2XKQ - chains I and K of the 12 polymer chains in the assembly; structure by X-ray diffraction, 2.40 A resolution.

== Chain I (and K) ==
Protein: DNA protection during starvation protein
Source organism: Streptococcus suis
Notes: EC 1.16.-.-; chain K of this document is another copy of the same molecule, construct and numbering; everything in this record applies to it too
UniProtKB: P0CB53 (DPS_STRSU); residues 8-172 here = UniProt positions 8-172
Amino-acid sequence (165 residues; numbered 8 to 172; the number before each row is that of its first residue):
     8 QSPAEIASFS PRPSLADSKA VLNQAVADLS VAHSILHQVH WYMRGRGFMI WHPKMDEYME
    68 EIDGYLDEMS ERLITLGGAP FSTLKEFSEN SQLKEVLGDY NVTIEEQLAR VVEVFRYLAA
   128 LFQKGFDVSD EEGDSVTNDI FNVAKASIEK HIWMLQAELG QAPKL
Not modelled in the structure: 8-22 (chain K: 8-20)
Metal / ion sites: manganese (III) ion site 1: H47 (shared with D74(K), E78(K) of chain K); manganese (III) ion site 2: D74, E78 (shared with H47(K) of chain K)
Swiss-Prot annotation at these positions:
  - binding site (Fe cation): H47, D74, E78
  - natural variant: A27 (A27S: In strain: 825), I42 (I42L: In strain: 849), L91 (L91F: In strain: 854), V103 (V103A: In strain: KU5), L104 (L104P: In strain: 6407, 825 and 3 more), T110 (T110M: In strain: 6407 and 825), A116 (A116V: In strain: 849 and BA 70/12), S154 (S154N: In strain: 836), K171 (K171G: In strain: KU5)
  - mutagenesis: H47 (H47A: Decreases the iron incorporation considerably), H59 (H59A: Decreases the iron incorporation considerably and induces Fe(2+) oxidation-dependent degradation), D63 (D63A: Decreases the iron incorporation but is still capable of binding iron to some extent), D74 (D74A: Abolishes the iron incorporation), E78 (E78A: Abolishes the iron incorporation; E78D: Decreases the iron incorporation considerably), D137 (D137A/F: No major effects), D146 (D146A: No major effects; D146F: Decreases the iron incorporation considerably)

== Interface between chain I and chain K ==
Contacting residue pairs - 56 pairs, chain I then chain K:
  V38(I) with L91(K), hydrophobic
  S41(I) with S89(K); T90(K); L91(K)
  H44(I) with D74(K), salt bridge
  Q45(I) with S89(K), hydrogen bond; T90(K)
  H47(I) with E78(K), salt bridge
  W48(I) with D74(K), hydrogen bond; S77(K); I81(K); F88(K)
  Y49(I) with A86(K); P87(K), hydrogen bond (side chain-backbone); S89(K)
  L73(I) with W48(K), hydrophobic
  D74(I) with H44(K); W48(K)
  S77(I) with W48(K)
  E78(I) with H47(K), salt bridge; W48(K)
  I81(I) with W48(K); Y107(K)
  G85(I) with Y107(K), hydrogen bond (backbone-side chain)
  A86(I) with Y49(K)
  P87(I) with Y49(K), hydrogen bond (backbone-side chain); Y107(K)
  F88(I) with W48(K)
  S89(I) with S41(K); Q45(K), hydrogen bond; Y49(K); E102(K); G105(K)
  T90(I) with S41(K); Q45(K); E102(K); V103(K)
  L91(I) with V38(K), hydrophobic; S41(K); L91(K); F94(K), hydrophobic; S95(K); E102(K), hydrogen bond (backbone-side chain)
  E93(I) with L104(K)
  F94(I) with L91(K), hydrophobic
  S95(I) with L91(K)
  E102(I) with S89(K); T90(K); L91(K), hydrogen bond (side chain-backbone)
  V103(I) with T90(K)
  L104(I) with E93(K)
  G105(I) with S89(K)
  Y107(I) with I81(K); G85(K), hydrogen bond (side chain-backbone); A86(K); P87(K)
Interface residues without a listed pair, chain I (29 interface residues in all): S37, H59
Interface residues without a listed pair, chain K (29 interface residues in all): V33, H59, L73

== Overview ==
Chain I and chain K each contribute 29 residues to their interface, with 9 hydrogen bonds and 3 salt bridges.
Polar pairs include H44(I)-D74(K), H47(I)-E78(K) and Q45(I)-S89(K). Curated annotation (UniProt) lists 3 Fe
cation-binding residues and 7 mutagenesis sites on chain I.
Both chains are DNA protection during starvation protein (Streptococcus suis). Entry 2XKQ (Crystal structure
of Streptococcus suis Dpr with manganese) was determined by X-ray diffraction, deposited together with 2XJM,
2XJN and 2XJO.
